3E3Q - chains A and Q of the 4 polymer chains in the assembly; structure by X-ray diffraction, 2.95 A resolution.

[Chain A]
Name: H-2 class I histocompatibility antigen, L-D alpha chain
Source organism: Mus musculus
UniProt: P01897 (HA1L_MOUSE); residues 1-175 here correspond to UniProt positions 25-199 (UniProt number = residue number + 24)
Amino-acid sequence (175 residues; row label = number of the first residue in the row):
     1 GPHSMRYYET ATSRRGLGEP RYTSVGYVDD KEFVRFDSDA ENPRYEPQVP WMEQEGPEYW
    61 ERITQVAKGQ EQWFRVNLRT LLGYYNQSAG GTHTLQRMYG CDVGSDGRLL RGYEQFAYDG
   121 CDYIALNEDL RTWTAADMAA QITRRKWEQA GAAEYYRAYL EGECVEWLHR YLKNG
Disulfide bonds: C101-C164
Construct notes: engineered mutation Y8 (Phe32 in P01897), T12 (Val36 in P01897), R15 (Pro39 in P01897), T23 (Ile47 in P01897), D30 (Asn54 in P01897), V49 (Ala73 in P01897), V66 (Ile90 in P01897), R97 (Trp121 in P01897), R131 (Lys155 in P01897)
Curated features (UniProtKB/Swiss-Prot):
  - glycosylation: N86 (N-linked (GlcNAc...) asparagine)

[Chain Q]
Name: QL9 peptide
Amino-acid sequence (9 residues; row label = number of the first residue in the row):
     1 QLSPFPFDL

[Chain A / chain Q interface]
Contacting residue pairs (44):
  Y7(A) - L2(Q)
  Y59(A) - Q1(Q)
  R62(A) - Q1(Q)
  I63(A) - Q1(Q)
  I63(A) - L2(Q)  hydrophobic
  V66(A) - L2(Q)  hydrophobic
  G69(A) - F5(Q)
  Q70(A) - F5(Q)
  Q70(A) - P6(Q)
  W73(A) - F5(Q)
  W73(A) - P6(Q)  hydrogen bond (side chain-backbone)
  W73(A) - F7(Q)  hydrogen bond (side chain-backbone)
  W73(A) - L9(Q)  hydrophobic
  N77(A) - D8(Q)
  N77(A) - L9(Q)
  L81(A) - L9(Q)  hydrophobic
  Y84(A) - L9(Q)  hydrogen bond (side chain-backbone)
  R97(A) - S3(Q)  hydrogen bond
  R97(A) - P4(Q)  hydrogen bond (side chain-backbone)
  R97(A) - P6(Q)
  Y99(A) - L2(Q)
  Y99(A) - S3(Q)  hydrogen bond (side chain-backbone)
  E114(A) - S3(Q)  hydrogen bond
  T143(A) - L9(Q)  hydrogen bond (side chain-backbone)
  K146(A) - D8(Q)
  K146(A) - L9(Q)  hydrogen bond (side chain-backbone)
  W147(A) - F7(Q)
  W147(A) - D8(Q)  hydrogen bond (side chain-backbone)
  W147(A) - L9(Q)  hydrophobic
  A150(A) - F7(Q)
  A152(A) - F7(Q)  hydrophobic
  Y155(A) - P4(Q)
  Y155(A) - F5(Q)  hydrogen bond (side chain-backbone)
  Y155(A) - F7(Q)  hydrophobic
  Y156(A) - P6(Q)
  Y156(A) - F7(Q)  hydrogen bond (side chain-backbone)
  Y159(A) - Q1(Q)  hydrogen bond (side chain-backbone)
  Y159(A) - L2(Q)
  Y159(A) - S3(Q)
  Y159(A) - P4(Q)
  E163(A) - Q1(Q)
  E163(A) - L2(Q)
  W167(A) - Q1(Q)
  Y171(A) - Q1(Q)  hydrogen bond (side chain-backbone)
Other interface residues (no listed pair), chain A (31 interface residues in all): Y45, T80, L95, F116, Y123, G151

[In short]
The interface between chain A and chain Q involves 31 residues on one side and 9 on the other, with 14
hydrogen bonds. Polar pairs include W73(A)-P6(Q), W73(A)-F7(Q) and Y84(A)-L9(Q).
Chain A is H-2 class I histocompatibility antigen, L-D alpha chain (Mus musculus) and chain Q is QL9 peptide;
the structure, Structure of the 3alpham13 high-affinity mutant of the 2C TCR in complex with Ld/QL9, was
determined by X-ray diffraction (same publication as 3E2H).
